Entry 6UB9 (X-ray diffraction, 2.78 A resolution); this record covers chains C and D of the 4 polymer chains in the assembly.

Chain C:
Protein: Tryptophan synthase alpha chain
Organism: Mycobacterium tuberculosis (strain ATCC 25618 / H37Rv)
Notes: EC 4.2.1.20
UniProt: P9WFY1 (TRPA_MYCTU); numbering as in UniProt (aligned over 1-270)
Chain sequence (276 residues; row label = number of the first residue in the row):
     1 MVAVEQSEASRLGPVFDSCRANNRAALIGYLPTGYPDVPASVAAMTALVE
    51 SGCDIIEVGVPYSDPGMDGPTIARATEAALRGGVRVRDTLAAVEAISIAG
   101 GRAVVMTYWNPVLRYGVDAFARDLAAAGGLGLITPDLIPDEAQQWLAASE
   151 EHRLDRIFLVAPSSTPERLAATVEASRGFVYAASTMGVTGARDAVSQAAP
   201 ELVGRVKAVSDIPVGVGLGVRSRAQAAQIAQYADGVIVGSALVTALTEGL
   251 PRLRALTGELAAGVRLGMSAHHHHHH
Not modelled in the structure: 1-7, 185-195, 267-276
Differences from the reference sequence: expression tag (271-276)
Residues lining bound ligands:
  - H9V ((2R,3S,4R)-3-(4'-chloro-2',6'-difluoro[1,1'-biphenyl]-4-yl)-4-(fluoromethyl)azetidine-2-carbonitrile): Tyr62, Asp64, Pro65, Gly66, Met67, Tyr108, Asp136
  - malonic acid (MLA): Ile72, Tyr181, Gly217, Leu218, Gly219, Val220, Ile237, Val238, Gly239, Ser240
Swiss-Prot annotation at these positions:
  - active site (Proton acceptor): Glu57, Asp68

Chain D:
Protein: Tryptophan synthase beta chain
Organism: Mycobacterium tuberculosis (strain ATCC 25618 / H37Rv)
Notes: EC 4.2.1.20
UniProt: P9WFX9 (TRPB_MYCTU); residues 1-410 here correspond to UniProt positions 13-422 (UniProt number = residue number + 12)
Chain sequence (410 residues; row label = number of the first residue in the row):
     1 MSAAIAEPTSHDPDSGGHFGGPSGWGGRYVPEALMAVIEEVTAAYQKERV
    51 SQDFLDDLDRLQANYAGRPSPLYEATRLSQHAGSARIFLKREDLNHTGSH
   101 KINNVLGQALLARRMGKTRVIAETGAGQHGVATATACALLGLDCVIYMGG
   151 IDTARQALNVARMRLLGAEVVAVQTGSKTLKDAINEAFRDWVANADNTYY
   201 CFGTAAGPHPFPTMVRDFQRIIGMEARVQIQGQAGRLPDAVVACVGGGSN
   251 AIGIFHAFLDDPGVRLVGFEAAGDGVETGRHAATFTAGSPGAFHGSFSYL
   301 LQDEDGQTIESHSISAGLDYPGVGPEHAWLKEAGRVDYRPITDSEAMDAF
   351 GLLCRMEGIIPAIESAHAVAGALKLGVELGRGAVIVVNLSGRGDKDVETA
   401 AKWFGLLGND
Not modelled in the structure: 1-8, 408-410
Metal / ion sites: Cs+: Gly246, Ala282, Thr284, Tyr320, Gly322
Residues lining bound ligands:
  - H9V ((2R,3S,4R)-3-(4'-chloro-2',6'-difluoro[1,1'-biphenyl]-4-yl)-4-(fluoromethyl)azetidine-2-carbonitrile): Val30, Pro31, Leu34, Ile184, Asn185, Phe188, Trp191, Tyr200, Phe202, Gly207, Pro208, Phe211, Phe293, His294, Gly295
  - P1T (2-[({3-hydroxy-2-methyl-5-[(phosphonooxy)methyl]pyridin-4-yl}methyl)amino]acrylic acid): Ser99, His100, Lys101, Thr124, Gly125, Ala126, Gly127, Gln128, His129, Leu180, Gly203, Thr204, Cys244, Val245, Gly246, Gly247, Gly248, Ser249, Asn250, Ala251, Gly317, Leu318, Ala362, Glu364, Ser365, Ser390, Gly391

Interface between chain C and chain D:
Pairs across the interface (53):
  Pro61(C) with Gln307(D), hydrogen bond (backbone-side chain)
  Tyr62(C) with Phe293(D); Gly306(D); Gln307(D); Thr308(D)
  Ser63(C) with Gln307(D), hydrogen bond (backbone-side chain); Thr308(D), hydrogen bond (side chain-backbone)
  Asp64(C) with Lys181(D), salt bridge; Asn185(D), hydrogen bond; Phe293(D); Thr308(D), hydrogen bond
  Pro65(C) with Arg189(D), hydrogen bond (backbone-side chain)
  Gly66(C) with Phe188(D); Arg189(D), hydrogen bond (backbone-side chain)
  Met67(C) with Pro31(D), hydrophobic
  Asp68(C) with Arg189(D), hydrogen bond (backbone-side chain)
  Leu80(C) with Gln307(D)
  Arg85(C) with Glu304(D), salt bridge; Asp305(D), salt bridge
  Val86(C) with Asp305(D), hydrogen bond (backbone-side chain)
  Asn110(C) with Gly291(D); Ala292(D), hydrogen bond (side chain-backbone); Gln302(D), hydrogen bond; Gly306(D), hydrogen bond (side chain-backbone)
  Pro111(C) with Asp305(D)
  Leu113(C) with Ala292(D), hydrophobic; Phe297(D), hydrophobic
  Arg114(C) with Ser289(D), hydrogen bond; Gln302(D); Asp303(D), hydrogen bond (side chain-backbone); Glu304(D); Asp305(D); Gly306(D)
  Pro135(C) with Pro31(D)
  Asp136(C) with Tyr29(D); Val30(D)
  Ile138(C) with Arg28(D); Val30(D); Glu32(D); Met35(D), hydrophobic
  Glu141(C) with His18(D), salt bridge; Gly27(D); Arg28(D), hydrogen bond (side chain-backbone); Tyr29(D), hydrogen bond
  Leu159(C) with Glu32(D)
  Ala161(C) with Ala33(D), hydrophobic
  Ser163(C) with Ala33(D), hydrogen bond (side chain-backbone); Ala36(D)
  Ser164(C) with Glu32(D), hydrogen bond
  Arg168(C) with Glu32(D), salt bridge; Met35(D); Glu39(D)
  Thr172(C) with Glu32(D)
Interface residues without a listed pair, chain C (29 interface residues in all): Trp109, Leu137, Val160, Thr165
Interface residues without a listed pair, chain D (29 interface residues in all): Gly16, Leu300

Overview:
Chain C and chain D each contribute 29 residues to their interface, with 18 hydrogen bonds and 5 salt bridges.
Among the polar pairs are Asp64(C)-Lys181(D), Arg85(C)-Glu304(D) and Arg85(C)-Asp305(D). Compound H9V is bound
between chain C and chain D. Ligands of chain C: malonic acid.
Chain C is Tryptophan synthase alpha chain and chain D is Tryptophan synthase beta chain, both from
Mycobacterium tuberculosis (strain ATCC 25618 / H37Rv); the structure, Crystal structure of tryptophan
synthase from M. tuberculosis - AMINOACRYLATE- AND BRD6309-BOUND FORM, was determined by X-ray diffraction.
